Entry 8BAA (electron microscopy, 4.20 A resolution (low resolution: residue-level contacts below are approximate; hydrogen-bond / salt-bridge calls are withheld)); this record covers chains D and U of the 22 polymer chains in the assembly.

Chain D:
Protein: Chaperonin GroEL
Source organism: Escherichia coli (strain K12)
Notes: EC 5.6.1.7
UniProt: P0A6F5 (CH60_ECOLI); numbering as in UniProt (aligned over 2-548)
Sequence (547 residues; numbered 2 to 548; the number before each row is that of its first residue):
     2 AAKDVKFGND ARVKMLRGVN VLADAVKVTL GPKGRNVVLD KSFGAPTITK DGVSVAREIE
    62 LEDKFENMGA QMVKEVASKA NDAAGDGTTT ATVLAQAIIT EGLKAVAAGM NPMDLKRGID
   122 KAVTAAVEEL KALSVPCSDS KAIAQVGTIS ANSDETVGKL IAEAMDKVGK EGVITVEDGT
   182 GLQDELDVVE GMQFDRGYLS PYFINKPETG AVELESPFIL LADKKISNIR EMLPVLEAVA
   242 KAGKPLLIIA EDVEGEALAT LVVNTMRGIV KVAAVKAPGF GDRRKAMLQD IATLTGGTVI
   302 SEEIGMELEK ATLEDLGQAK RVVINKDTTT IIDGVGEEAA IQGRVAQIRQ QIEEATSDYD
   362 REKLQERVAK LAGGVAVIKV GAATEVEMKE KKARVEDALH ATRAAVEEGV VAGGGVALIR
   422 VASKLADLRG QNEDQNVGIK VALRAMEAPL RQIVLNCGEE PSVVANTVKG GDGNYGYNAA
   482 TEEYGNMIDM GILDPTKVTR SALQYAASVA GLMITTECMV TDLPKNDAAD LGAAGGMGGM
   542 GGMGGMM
Disordered / not traced: 526-548
Ion coordination: Mg2+: D87 (together with ADP)
Ligand contacts: ADP / aluminium fluoride: T30, L31, G32, P33, K51, D52, G53, G86, D87, G88, T89, T90, T91, I150, D398, G414, G415, G416, I454, Y478, N479, A480, A481, I493, D495

Chain U:
Protein: Co-chaperonin GroES
Source organism: Escherichia coli (strain K12)
UniProt: P0A6F9 (CH10_ECOLI); residues 1-97 here = UniProt positions 1-97
Sequence (97 residues; numbered 1 to 97; the number before each row is that of its first residue):
     1 MNIRPLHDRV IVKRKEVETK SAGGIVLTGS AAAKSTRGEV LAVGNGRILE NGEVKPLDVK
    61 VGDIVIFNDG YGVKSEKIDN EEVLIMSESD ILAIVEA
Curated features (UniProtKB/Swiss-Prot):
  - modified residue: K34 (N6-succinyllysine)

How chain D and chain U interact:
Residue-residue contacts (7; chain D residue first):
  E238(D) with I25(U)
  A241(D) with I25(U)
  E257(D) with S30(U)
  T261(D) with G29(U)
  N265(D) with V26(U); L27(U)
  I270(D) with L27(U)
Other interface residues (no listed pair), chain D (8 interface residues in all): L234, R268
Other interface residues (no listed pair), chain U (6 interface residues in all): G23

In short:
8 residues of chain D and 6 residues of chain U are in contact. Ligands of chain D: ADP / aluminium fluoride.
Here chain D is Chaperonin GroEL and chain U is Co-chaperonin GroES, both from Escherichia coli (strain K12).
Entry 8BAA (CryoEM structure of GroEL-GroES-ADP.AlF3-Rubisco, class II) was determined by electron microscopy.
